Entry 7PX9 (electron microscopy, 3.80 A resolution); this record covers chains C and D of the 7 polymer chains in the assembly.

Chain C (and D):
Molecule: AAA ATPase forming ring-shaped complexes
Organism: Mycobacterium tuberculosis
Notes: chain D of this document is another copy of the same molecule, construct and numbering; everything in this record applies to it too
Reference sequence: A0A045JPX7 (A0A045JPX7_MYCTX); residues 1-609 here = UniProt positions 1-609
Chain sequence (609 residues; numbered 1 to 609; the number before each row is that of its first residue):
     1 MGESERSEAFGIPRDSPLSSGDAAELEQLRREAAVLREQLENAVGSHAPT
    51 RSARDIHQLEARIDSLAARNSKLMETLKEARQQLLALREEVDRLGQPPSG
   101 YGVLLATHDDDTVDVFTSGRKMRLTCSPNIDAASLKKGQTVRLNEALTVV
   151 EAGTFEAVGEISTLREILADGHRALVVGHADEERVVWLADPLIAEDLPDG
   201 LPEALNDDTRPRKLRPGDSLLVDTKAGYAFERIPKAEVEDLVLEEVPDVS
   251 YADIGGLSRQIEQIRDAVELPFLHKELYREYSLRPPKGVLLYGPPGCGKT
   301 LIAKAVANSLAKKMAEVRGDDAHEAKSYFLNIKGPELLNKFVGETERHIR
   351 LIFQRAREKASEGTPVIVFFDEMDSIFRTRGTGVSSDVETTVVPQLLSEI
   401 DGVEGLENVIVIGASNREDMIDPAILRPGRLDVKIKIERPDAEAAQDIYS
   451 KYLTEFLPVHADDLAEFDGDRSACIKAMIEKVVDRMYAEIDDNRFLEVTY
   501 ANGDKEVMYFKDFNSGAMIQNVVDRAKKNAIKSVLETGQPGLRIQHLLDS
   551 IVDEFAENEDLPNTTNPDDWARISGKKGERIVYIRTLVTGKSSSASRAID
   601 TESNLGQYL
Not modelled in the structure: 1-96, 194-210, 316-325, 588-609 (chain D: 1-96, 194-210, 316-325, 378-389, 588-609)
Metal / ion sites: Mg2+: T300 (together with ATP)
Small-molecule neighbours:
  - ATP (adenosine-5'-triphosphate), molecule 1: D253, I254, G255, P295, G296, C297, G298, K299, T300, L301, I448, Y452, G516, A517, Q520
  - ATP, molecule 2: D401, R427, R430
Reported in the primary citation:
  - mutagenesis - K340A: abolished catalytic activity on ATP
  - mutagenesis - K340A: decreased catalytic activity on PupDHFR

Chain C / chain D interface:
Contacting residue pairs (53):
  P97(C) - R123(D)
  P98(C) - R123(D)
  S99(C) - M122(D)
  S99(C) - R123(D)  hydrogen bond (backbone-backbone)
  G100(C) - K121(D)
  G100(C) - M122(D)
  Y101(C) - D114(D)
  Y101(C) - K121(D)
  Y101(C) - R123(D)  hydrogen bond
  R142(C) - R123(D)
  A157(C) - R173(D)  hydrogen bond (backbone-side chain)
  A157(C) - W187(D)
  V158(C) - V185(D)
  V158(C) - W187(D)
  G159(C) - R184(D)
  G159(C) - V185(D)
  E160(C) - R184(D)  salt bridge
  I161(C) - L175(D)  hydrophobic
  I161(C) - E183(D)
  I161(C) - R184(D)
  H179(C) - A180(D)
  H179(C) - D181(D)
  H179(C) - E182(D)
  E231(C) - R173(D)  salt bridge
  P234(C) - E166(D)
  A236(C) - E166(D)  hydrogen bond (backbone-side chain)
  P335(C) - R350(D)
  P335(C) - Q395(D)
  E336(C) - R350(D)
  E336(C) - Q395(D)
  L338(C) - R347(D)  hydrogen bond (backbone-side chain)
  N339(C) - R347(D)  hydrogen bond
  K340(C) - F341(D)
  K340(C) - V342(D)
  L457(C) - Y281(D)
  P458(C) - E280(D)
  P458(C) - Y281(D)  hydrophobic
  D524(C) - L283(D)
  R525(C) - P428(D)
  K527(C) - Y281(D)
  K527(C) - S282(D)
  K527(C) - L283(D)
  A530(C) - Y281(D)
  I531(C) - Y278(D)  hydrophobic
  I531(C) - L283(D)  hydrophobic
  L542(C) - Y281(D)
  E554(C) - P428(D)
  E557(C) - L426(D)
  N558(C) - R427(D)
  E559(C) - R427(D)  hydrogen bond (backbone-side chain)
  E559(C) - P428(D)
  D560(C) - A424(D)
  D560(C) - R427(D)  salt bridge
Interface residues without a listed pair, chain C (38 interface residues in all): I233, K235, F456, N521, L535
Interface residues without a listed pair, chain D (36 interface residues in all): T125, V186, G227, L270, H274, G343, E344, P423

In short:
The interface between chain C and chain D involves 38 residues on one side and 36 on the other; the contacts
include 7 hydrogen bonds and 3 salt bridges. Polar pairs include E160(C)-R184(D), E231(C)-R173(D) and
D560(C)-R427(D). From the paper: K340A of chain C abolishes catalytic activity on ATP; K340A of chain C
reduces catalytic activity on PupDHFR.
Both chains are AAA ATPase forming ring-shaped complexes (Mycobacterium tuberculosis). Entry 7PX9
(Substrate-engaged mycobacterial Proteasome-associated ATPase - focused 3D refinement (state A)) was
determined by electron microscopy together with 7PXA, 7PXB, 7PXC and 7PXD from the same study.
